PDB entry 4HYD | X-ray diffraction, 3.80 A resolution | chains A and D of the 4 polymer chains in the assembly

Chain A (and D):
Molecule: Putative uncharacterized protein
From: Methanoculleus marisnigri JR1
Notes: chain D of this document is another copy of the same molecule, construct and numbering; everything in this record applies to it too
UniProtKB: A3CWV0 (A3CWV0_METMJ); numbering as in UniProt (aligned over 1-301)
Amino-acid sequence (301 residues; each row starts with the number of its first residue):
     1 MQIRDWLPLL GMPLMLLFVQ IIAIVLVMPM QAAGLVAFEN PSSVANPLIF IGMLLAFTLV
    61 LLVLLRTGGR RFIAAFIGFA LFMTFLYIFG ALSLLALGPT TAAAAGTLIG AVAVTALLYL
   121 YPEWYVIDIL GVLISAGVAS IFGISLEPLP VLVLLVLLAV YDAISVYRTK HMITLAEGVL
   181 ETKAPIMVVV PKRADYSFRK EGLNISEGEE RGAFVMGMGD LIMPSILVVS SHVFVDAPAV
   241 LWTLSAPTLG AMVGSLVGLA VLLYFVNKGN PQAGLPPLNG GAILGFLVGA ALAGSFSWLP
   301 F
Disordered / not traced: 1-3, 38-40, 180-211, 235-243, 294-301
Sequence notes: engineered mutation Asn-40 (Asp in A3CWV0), Ser-42 (Glu in A3CWV0), Glu-147 (Ala in A3CWV0), Pro-148 (Val in A3CWV0), Val-229 (Ala in A3CWV0)

How chain A and chain D interact:
Contacting residue pairs (23; chain A residue first):
  Leu-48(A) / Phe-79(D)
  Leu-48(A) / Phe-82(D)  hydrophobic
  Leu-48(A) / Met-83(D)  hydrophobic
  Leu-48(A) / Leu-86(D)  hydrophobic
  Ile-51(A) / Phe-79(D)  hydrophobic
  Gly-52(A) / Phe-79(D)
  Leu-55(A) / Phe-72(D)
  Leu-55(A) / Ala-75(D)
  Leu-55(A) / Phe-76(D)  hydrophobic
  Thr-58(A) / Phe-72(D)
  Leu-59(A) / Phe-72(D)  hydrophobic
  Val-153(A) / Leu-108(D)  hydrophobic
  Leu-157(A) / Phe-82(D)  hydrophobic
  Leu-157(A) / Val-112(D)  hydrophobic
  Tyr-161(A) / Arg-71(D)  hydrogen bond
  Ile-164(A) / Ala-116(D)  hydrophobic
  Ile-164(A) / Tyr-119(D)  hydrophobic
  Ser-165(A) / Arg-71(D)
  Tyr-167(A) / Leu-120(D)  hydrophobic
  Arg-168(A) / Arg-70(D)
  Arg-168(A) / Arg-71(D)
  Thr-169(A) / Arg-70(D)
  His-171(A) / Tyr-121(D)  hydrogen bond
Interface residues without a listed pair, chain A (20 interface residues in all): Leu-62, Val-63, Arg-66, Val-160, Met-172
Interface residues without a listed pair, chain D (18 interface residues in all): Arg-66, Thr-67, Ala-74

In short:
The interface between chain A and chain D involves 20 residues on one side and 18 on the other, with 2
hydrogen bonds. Polar contacts include Tyr-161(A)/Arg-71(D) and His-171(A)/Tyr-121(D).
Both chains are Putative uncharacterized protein (Methanoculleus marisnigri JR1). Entry 4HYD (Structure of a
presenilin family intramembrane aspartate protease in C2221 space group) was determined by X-ray diffraction
together with 4HYC and 4HYG from the same study.
